PDB entry 8BT4 | X-ray diffraction, 1.35 A resolution | chains A and B

== Chain A ==
Protein: Ribonucleoside-diphosphate reductase
From: Mesoplasma florum L1
Notes: EC 1.17.4.1
UniProt: Q6F0T5 (Q6F0T5_MESFL); numbering as in UniProt (aligned over 1-340)
Chain sequence (345 residues; each row starts with the number of its first residue; note: 1 number in that range is skipped by the numbering (no residue carries it; nothing is unmodelled there); numbers below 1 keep their minus sign (Gly-5 is residue -5)):
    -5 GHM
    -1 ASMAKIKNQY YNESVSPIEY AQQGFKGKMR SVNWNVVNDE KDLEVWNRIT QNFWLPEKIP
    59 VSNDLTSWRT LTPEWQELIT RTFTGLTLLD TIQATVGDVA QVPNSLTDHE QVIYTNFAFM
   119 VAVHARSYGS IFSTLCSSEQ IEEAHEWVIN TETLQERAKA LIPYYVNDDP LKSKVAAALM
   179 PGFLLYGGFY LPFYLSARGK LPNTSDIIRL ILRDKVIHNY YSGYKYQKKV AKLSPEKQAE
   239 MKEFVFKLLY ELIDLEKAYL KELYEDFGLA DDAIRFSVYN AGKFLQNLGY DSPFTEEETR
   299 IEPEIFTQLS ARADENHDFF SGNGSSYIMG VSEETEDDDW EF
Unresolved in the structure: -1 to 4, 312-337
Differences from the reference sequence: expression tag (-5 to -3, -1 to 0)
Modified positions: Tyr126 (3,4-dihydroxyphenylalanine; DAH)
Bound ions: Ca2+ site 1: Asp264 (together with glycerol) (shared with Gly266(B), Asp269(B), Asp270(B) of chain B); Ca2+ site 2: Gly266, Asp269, Asp270 (together with glycerol) (shared with Asp264(B) of chain B)
What the authors report for this chain:
  - conformationally variable residues (side-chain flip): Lys213
  - catalytic residues: Lys213 (proposed by the authors, not directly observed)

== Chain B ==
Protein: Ribonucleoside-diphosphate reductase
From: Mesoplasma florum L1
Notes: EC 1.17.4.1
UniProt: Q6F0T5 (Q6F0T5_MESFL); numbering as in UniProt (aligned over 1-340)
Chain sequence (345 residues; numbered -4 to 340; the number before each row is that of its first residue; numbers below 1 keep their minus sign (Gly-4 is residue -4)):
    -4 GHMASMAKIK NQYYNESVSP IEYAQQGFKG KMRSVNWNVV NDEKDLEVWN RITQNFWLPE
    56 KIPVSNDLTS WRTLTPEWQE LITRTFTGLT LLDTIQATVG DVAQVPNSLT DHEQVIYTNF
   116 AFMVAVHARS YGSIFSTLCS SEQIEEAHEW VINTETLQER AKALIPYYVN DDPLKSKVAA
   176 ALMPGFLLYG GFYLPFYLSA RGKLPNTSDI IRLILRDKVI HNYYSGYKYQ KKVAKLSPEK
   236 QAEMKEFVFK LLYELIDLEK AYLKELYEDF GLADDAIRFS VYNAGKFLQN LGYDSPFTEE
   296 ETRIEPEIFT QLSARADENH DFFSGNGSSY IMGVSEETED DDWEF
Unresolved in the structure: -4 to 1, 307-340
Differences from the reference sequence: expression tag (-4 to 0)
Modified positions: Tyr126 (3,4-dihydroxyphenylalanine; DAH)
Bound ions: Ca2+ site 1: Asp264 (together with glycerol) (shared with Gly266(A), Asp269(A), Asp270(A) of chain A); Ca2+ site 2: Gly266, Asp269, Asp270 (together with glycerol) (shared with Asp264(A) of chain A)
What the authors report for this chain:
  - catalytic residues: Lys213 (proposed by the authors, not directly observed)

== Interface between chain A and chain B ==
Pairs across the interface - 114 pairs, chain A then chain B:
  Lys5(A) - Glu140(B)
  Asn6(A) - Glu140(B)  hydrogen bond (backbone-side chain)
  Gln7(A) - Glu140(B)
  Tyr8(A) - His143(B)
  Tyr8(A) - Glu144(B)
  Tyr8(A) - Ile147(B)
  Glu11(A) - Ile147(B)
  Ser12(A) - Ile147(B)
  Pro15(A) - Thr89(B)
  Pro15(A) - Ile90(B)  hydrophobic
  Ile16(A) - Thr93(B)
  Ile16(A) - Val94(B)  hydrophobic
  Tyr18(A) - Lys157(B)
  Tyr18(A) - Ile160(B)  hydrophobic
  Ala19(A) - Val164(B)  hydrophobic
  Phe23(A) - Ile160(B)  hydrophobic
  Phe23(A) - Pro161(B)  hydrophobic
  Lys26(A) - Ile147(B)
  Lys26(A) - Asn148(B)  hydrogen bond
  Lys26(A) - Gln153(B)
  Met27(A) - Leu86(B)  hydrophobic
  Met27(A) - Ile147(B)
  Met27(A) - Gln153(B)  hydrogen bond (backbone-side chain)
  Met27(A) - Ala156(B)
  Met27(A) - Lys157(B)
  Met27(A) - Ile160(B)  hydrophobic
  Arg28(A) - Leu86(B)
  Arg28(A) - Ile147(B)
  Ser29(A) - Thr82(B)  hydrogen bond (side chain-backbone)
  Ser29(A) - Thr85(B)
  Ser29(A) - Leu86(B)  hydrogen bond (side chain-backbone)
  Ser29(A) - His143(B)
  Ser29(A) - Val146(B)
  Val30(A) - Thr85(B)
  Val30(A) - Thr89(B)  hydrogen bond (backbone-side chain)
  Val30(A) - His143(B)
  Asn31(A) - His143(B)  hydrogen bond
  Trp32(A) - Arg124(B)
  Asn33(A) - Gly127(B)
  Asn33(A) - Phe130(B)
  Asn33(A) - Ser131(B)  hydrogen bond
  Asn33(A) - Ile139(B)
  Trp44(A) - Phe117(B)  hydrophobic
  Trp44(A) - Arg124(B)
  Thr48(A) - Phe51(B)
  Thr48(A) - Leu53(B)
  Thr48(A) - Phe117(B)
  Phe51(A) - Thr48(B)
  Phe51(A) - Phe51(B)  hydrophobic
  Leu53(A) - Thr48(B)
  Leu53(A) - Gln49(B)
  Glu55(A) - Gln49(B)  hydrogen bond
  Thr82(A) - Ser29(B)  hydrogen bond (backbone-side chain)
  Thr85(A) - Ser29(B)
  Thr85(A) - Val30(B)
  Leu86(A) - Met27(B)  hydrophobic
  Leu86(A) - Arg28(B)
  Leu86(A) - Ser29(B)  hydrogen bond (backbone-side chain)
  Thr89(A) - Pro15(B)
  Thr89(A) - Val30(B)  hydrogen bond (side chain-backbone)
  Ile90(A) - Pro15(B)  hydrophobic
  Ala92(A) - Thr113(B)
  Thr93(A) - Ile16(B)
  Thr93(A) - Val100(B)
  Thr93(A) - Gln109(B)
  Thr93(A) - Val110(B)
  Val94(A) - Ile16(B)  hydrophobic
  Val100(A) - Thr93(B)
  Gln109(A) - Thr93(B)
  Val110(A) - Thr93(B)
  Val110(A) - Ala120(B)  hydrophobic
  Thr113(A) - Ala92(B)
  Thr113(A) - Ala116(B)
  Thr113(A) - Phe117(B)
  Asn114(A) - Phe117(B)
  Ala116(A) - Thr113(B)
  Phe117(A) - Trp44(B)  hydrophobic
  Phe117(A) - Thr113(B)
  Phe117(A) - Asn114(B)
  Phe117(A) - Phe117(B)  hydrophobic
  Ala120(A) - Val110(B)  hydrophobic
  Arg124(A) - Trp32(B)
  Arg124(A) - Trp44(B)
  Gly127(A) - Asn33(B)
  Phe130(A) - Asn33(B)
  Ser131(A) - Asn33(B)  hydrogen bond
  Ile139(A) - Asn33(B)
  Glu140(A) - Lys5(B)
  Glu140(A) - Asn6(B)  hydrogen bond (side chain-backbone)
  Glu140(A) - Gln7(B)
  His143(A) - Tyr8(B)
  His143(A) - Ser29(B)
  His143(A) - Val30(B)
  His143(A) - Asn31(B)  hydrogen bond
  Glu144(A) - Tyr8(B)
  Val146(A) - Ser29(B)
  Ile147(A) - Tyr8(B)
  Ile147(A) - Glu11(B)
  Ile147(A) - Ser12(B)
  Ile147(A) - Lys26(B)
  Ile147(A) - Met27(B)
  Ile147(A) - Arg28(B)
  Asn148(A) - Lys26(B)
  Gln153(A) - Lys26(B)
  Gln153(A) - Met27(B)  hydrogen bond (side chain-backbone)
  Ala156(A) - Met27(B)
  Lys157(A) - Tyr18(B)
  Lys157(A) - Met27(B)
  Ile160(A) - Tyr18(B)  hydrophobic
  Ile160(A) - Met27(B)  hydrophobic
  Pro161(A) - Phe23(B)  hydrophobic
  Val164(A) - Ala19(B)  hydrophobic
  Val164(A) - Phe23(B)  hydrophobic
  Phe340(A) - Phe51(B)
Interface residues without a listed pair, chain A (62 interface residues in all): Leu41, Val97, Val121, Ala123
Interface residues without a listed pair, chain B (62 interface residues in all): Leu41, Val97, Val121, Ala123, Asn165

== Overview ==
Chain A and chain B each contribute 62 residues to their interface, with 16 hydrogen bonds. Among the polar
pairs are Asn6(A)-Glu140(B), Lys26(A)-Asn148(B) and Met27(A)-Gln153(B). Asp264(A), Gly266(B), Asp269(B) and
Asp270(B) coordinate Ca2+ site 2. Gly266(A), Asp269(A), Asp270(A) and Asp264(B) coordinate Ca2+ site 1. The
paper reports catalytic residues Lys213(A) and Lys213(B); conformational variability at Lys213(A).
Both chains are Ribonucleoside-diphosphate reductase (Mesoplasma florum L1). Entry 8BT4 (Ribonucleotide
Reductase class Ie R2 from Mesoplasma florum, radical-lost ground state) was determined by X-ray diffraction.
